Entry 6ZI6 (X-ray diffraction, 2.80 A resolution); this record covers chains H and M of the 4 polymer chains in the assembly.

Chain H:
Name: Reaction center protein H chain
Source organism: Blastochloris viridis
UniProtKB: P06008 (RCEH_BLAVI); numbering as in UniProt (aligned over 1-258)
Amino-acid sequence (258 residues; row label = number of the first residue in the row):
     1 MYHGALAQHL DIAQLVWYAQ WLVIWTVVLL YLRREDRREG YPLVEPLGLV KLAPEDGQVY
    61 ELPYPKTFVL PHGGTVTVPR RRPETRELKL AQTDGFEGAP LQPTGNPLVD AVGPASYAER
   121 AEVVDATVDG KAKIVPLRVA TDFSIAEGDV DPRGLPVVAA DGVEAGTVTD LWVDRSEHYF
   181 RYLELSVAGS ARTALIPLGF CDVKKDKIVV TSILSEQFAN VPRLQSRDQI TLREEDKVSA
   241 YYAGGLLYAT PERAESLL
Modified / non-standard residues: M1 (N-formylmethionine; FME)
Ligand contacts:
  - heptane-1,2,3-triol (HTO), molecule 1: Y2, H3, G4, A5
  - heptane-1,2,3-triol (HTO), molecule 2: V23, V27, Y31
Swiss-Prot annotation at these positions:
  - modified residue: M1 (N-formylmethionine)

Chain M:
Name: Reaction center protein M chain
Source organism: Blastochloris viridis
UniProtKB: P06010 (RCEM_BLAVI); residues 1-323 here correspond to UniProt positions 2-324 (UniProt number = residue number + 1)
Amino-acid sequence (323 residues; each row starts with the number of its first residue):
     1 ADYQTIYTQI QARGPHITVS GEWGDNDRVG KPFYSYWLGK IGDAQIGPIY LGASGIAAFA
    61 FGSTAILIIL FNMAAEVHFD PLQFFRQFFW LGLYPPKAQY GMGIPPLHDG GWWLMAGLFM
   121 TLSLGSWWIR VYSRARALGL GTHIAWNFAA AIFFVLCIGC IHPTLVGSWS EGVPFGIWPH
   181 IDWLTAFSIR YGNFYYCPWH GFSIGFAYGC GLLFAAHGAT ILAVARFGGD REIEQITDRG
   241 TAVERAALFW RWTIGFNATI ESVHRWGWFF SLMVMVSASV GILLTGTFVD NWYLWCVKHG
   301 AAPDYPAYLP ATPDPASLPG APK
Metal / ion sites: Fe ion: H217, E232, H264 (shared with 2 residues of chain L)
Ligand contacts:
  - bacteriochlorophyll b (BCB), molecule 1: L38, M120, F154, V155, I158, V173, I177, W178, H180, I181, W183, L184
  - bacteriochlorophyll b (BCB), molecule 2: G62, A65, I66, I69, M120, L124, F148, A151, I152, F154, V155, I158, F175, W183, L184, T185, F187, S188, F194, Y195, C197, W199, H200, S203, I204, A207, Y208, V274, M275, A278, G281, I282
  - bacteriochlorophyll b (BCB), molecule 3: L184, Y195, Y208
  - bacteriochlorophyll b (BCB), molecule 4: Y195, H200, G201, I204, G205, Y208, G209, L212, F270
  - bacteriopheophytin b (BPB), molecule 1: I46, I49, A58, F59, G62, S123, L124, W127, V131, I144, N147, F148, A151, S271, V274, M275
  - bacteriopheophytin b (BPB), molecule 2: Y208, G211, L212, A215, A216, W250, T253, I254
  - diacyl glycerol (DGA): F88, F89, I177
  - heptane-1,2,3-triol (HTO): W268, F269, L272, M273, V276
  - menaquinone-7 (MQ7): L212, L213, A216, H217, T220, V243, A246, A247, W250, I254, F256, N257, A258, T259, I260, V263, W266, F270
  - 15-cis-1,2-dihydroneurosporene (NS5): I66, I69, L70, M73, F88, W113, L114, G117, L118, M120, T121, V155, L156, I158, G159, C160, W169, V173, P174, F175, G176, I177, H180
Swiss-Prot annotation at these positions:
  - binding site ((7R,8Z)-bacteriochlorophyll b): H180, H200
  - binding site (Fe cation): H217, E232, H264
  - binding site (a ubiquinone): W250

How chain H and chain M interact:
Pairs across the interface (120):
  H3(H) with T287(M); F288(M)
  G4(H) with F288(M)
  D11(H) with W295(M), hydrogen bond; K298(M), salt bridge; H299(M), salt bridge
  I12(H) with F288(M), hydrophobic
  A13(H) with W199(M); V289(M), hydrophobic; W295(M)
  Q14(H) with W295(M); H299(M)
  V16(H) with W199(M); V280(M), hydrophobic
  W17(H) with P198(M), hydrophobic; W199(M); F202(M), hydrophobic
  Q20(H) with W199(M), hydrogen bond; F202(M); M273(M); S277(M), hydrogen bond
  W21(H) with F202(M)
  I24(H) with F202(M), hydrophobic; F206(M), hydrophobic
  V27(H) with F269(M), hydrophobic
  V28(H) with W266(M), hydrophobic
  Y31(H) with R265(M), hydrogen bond
  L32(H) with R265(M); W266(M), hydrophobic; F269(M), hydrophobic
  R33(H) with F256(M); N257(M), hydrogen bond (side chain-backbone); W266(M)
  E35(H) with T259(M), hydrogen bond (backbone-side chain); S262(M)
  D36(H) with N257(M); A258(M); T259(M); S262(M), hydrogen bond; W266(M), hydrogen bond
  E39(H) with I236(M); R239(M), salt bridge; T259(M)
  Y41(H) with R251(M), hydrogen bond
  L43(H) with R251(M)
  K66(H) with E261(M), salt bridge; R265(M)
  F68(H) with I236(M), hydrophobic; T237(M); E261(M)
  L70(H) with T237(M)
  V76(H) with T237(M)
  R82(H) with R239(M)
  E84(H) with R239(M), salt bridge
  P114(H) with R245(M), hydrogen bond (backbone-side chain)
  S116(H) with T241(M), hydrogen bond (backbone-side chain); R245(M), hydrogen bond (backbone-side chain)
  A118(H) with R239(M); G240(M); T241(M); E244(M)
  R120(H) with E234(M), hydrogen bond (side chain-backbone); Q235(M); D238(M), hydrogen bond (side chain-backbone); R239(M); G240(M)
  A121(H) with D238(M), hydrogen bond (backbone-side chain)
  D125(H) with R231(M), salt bridge; E234(M)
  K133(H) with E234(M), salt bridge
  I134(H) with R231(M)
  D142(H) with G14(M); P15(M)
  F143(H) with R13(M); G14(M)
  S144(H) with A12(M); R13(M), hydrogen bond (backbone-backbone)
  I145(H) with I10(M), hydrophobic; Q11(M)
  A146(H) with Q11(M), hydrogen bond (backbone-backbone); R13(M)
  E147(H) with Y36(M)
  G148(H) with Y36(M)
  D149(H) with Q9(M); Q11(M), hydrogen bond (side chain-backbone); Y36(M), hydrogen bond
  V150(H) with I10(M)
  P152(H) with I10(M), hydrophobic
  R175(H) with I17(M)
  S176(H) with I17(M)
  E177(H) with D43(M)
  H178(H) with A12(M); G14(M); P15(M), hydrogen bond (side chain-backbone); I17(M)
  Y179(H) with Q4(M), hydrogen bond; T8(M)
  F180(H) with I10(M); Q11(M); A12(M), hydrophobic
  R181(H) with D230(M), salt bridge; R231(M)
  L198(H) with Q4(M)
  G199(H) with D2(M); Q4(M); R226(M), hydrogen bond (backbone-side chain)
  F200(H) with R226(M)
  C201(H) with Q9(M), hydrogen bond (backbone-side chain)
  D202(H) with Y3(M)
  V203(H) with Q9(M), hydrogen bond (backbone-side chain); I10(M), hydrophobic
  L232(H) with R231(M)
  E235(H) with R231(M), salt bridge
  D236(H) with G240(M); T241(M), hydrogen bond (side chain-backbone)
  S239(H) with R226(M), hydrogen bond (side chain-backbone); F227(M)
  A240(H) with R245(M)
  A243(H) with F227(M), hydrophobic
  L246(H) with R226(M)
Interface residues without a listed pair, chain H (77 interface residues in all): H9, R37, R38, G40, G113, A115, Y117, E119, V128, L171, V173, P197
Interface residues without a listed pair, chain M (55 interface residues in all): A1, V19, K40, L284

Summary:
The interface between chain H and chain M involves 77 residues on one side and 55 on the other, with 26
hydrogen bonds and 9 salt bridges. Polar contacts include D11(H)-K298(M), D11(H)-H299(M) and E39(H)-R239(M).
One heptane-1,2,3-triol molecule is bound between chain H and chain M.
Chain H is Reaction center protein H chain and chain M is Reaction center protein M chain, both from
Blastochloris viridis; the structure, Ultrafast Structural Response to Charge Redistribution Within a
Photosynthetic Reaction Centre - 20 ps structure, was determined by X-ray diffraction (same publication as
6ZHW, 6ZI4, 6ZI5, 6ZI9, 6ZIA and 6ZID).
